4FX4 - chains D and B of the 4 polymer chains in the assembly; structure by X-ray diffraction, 3.10 A resolution.

== Chain D ==
Molecule: 29-nt DNA strand
Sequence (29 nucleotides; row label = number of the first residue in the row):
     1 TACAGATTCG TGTAGCTACA CGAATCTGT
Not modelled in the structure: 1-3, 28-29

== Chain B ==
Molecule: Probable transcriptional repressor protein
From: Mycobacterium tuberculosis
UniProt: O53397 (O53397_MYCTU); residues 6-148 here = UniProt positions 6-148
Amino-acid sequence (148 residues; row label = number of the first residue in the row):
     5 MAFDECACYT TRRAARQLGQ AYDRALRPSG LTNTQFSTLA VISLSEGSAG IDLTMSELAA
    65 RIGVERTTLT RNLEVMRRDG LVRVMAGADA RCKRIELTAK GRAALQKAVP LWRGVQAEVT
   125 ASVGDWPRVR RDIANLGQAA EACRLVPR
Not modelled in the structure: 5-8, 50-57, 150-152
Sequence notes: expression tag (5, 149-152)
Modified residues: Mse5 (selenomethionine); Mse59, Mse80, Mse89 (selenomethionine; parent Met)
From the paper describing this entry:
  - binding site for the 29-nt DNA strand (chain D): Arg70, Thr71
  - binding site for the 29-nt DNA strand: Thr72, Asn76
  - binding site for phosphate ion: Arg16
  - mutagenesis - C10S/C12S: decreased binding to the 29-nt DNA strand (chain D)
  - mutagenesis - C12S: decreased signaling in response to moderate concentrations of oxidants
  - self-association interface (contacts with another copy of this molecule); pairs are residue here / residue on that copy: Asn37-Cys12 (hydrogen bond)

== Interface between chain D and chain B ==
Contacting residue pairs - 23 pairs, chain D then chain B:
  DG15(D) - Thr36(B)  phosphate contact
  DG15(D) - Arg82(B)  salt bridge to the phosphate
  DC16(D) - Thr36(B)  hydrogen bond to the phosphate
  DC16(D) - Thr38(B)  hydrogen bond to the phosphate
  DC16(D) - Gln39(B)  phosphate contact
  DC16(D) - Asn76(B)  phosphate contact
  DT17(D) - Thr38(B)  phosphate contact
  DT17(D) - Thr72(B)  sugar contact
  DT17(D) - Asn76(B)  hydrogen bond to the phosphate
  DA18(D) - Val68(B)  phosphate contact
  DA18(D) - Glu69(B)  hydrogen bond to the phosphate
  DA18(D) - Thr71(B)  hydrogen bond to the base
  DA18(D) - Thr72(B)  hydrogen bond to the phosphate
  DA18(D) - Arg75(B)  base contact
  DC19(D) - Glu69(B)  phosphate contact
  DC19(D) - Thr71(B)  hydrogen bond to the base
  DA20(D) - Thr71(B)  base contact
  DT25(D) - Ala94(B)  phosphate contact
  DT25(D) - Arg95(B)  base contact
  DC26(D) - Asp93(B)  sugar contact
  DC26(D) - Ala94(B)  phosphate contact
  DC26(D) - Arg95(B)  hydrogen bond to the sugar
  DT27(D) - Asp93(B)  phosphate contact
Also at the interface, not in a pair above, chain B (16 interface residues in all): Gly67, Val79, Arg148

== Overview ==
Chain D and chain B form an interface of 9 and 16 residues respectively, with 8 hydrogen bonds and 1 salt
bridge. Polar pairs include DA18(D)-Thr71(B), DC19(D)-Thr71(B) and DC26(D)-Arg95(B). From the paper: a binding
site for the 29-nt DNA strand (chain D) at Arg70(B) and Thr71(B); C10S/C12S of chain B reduce binding to the
29-nt DNA strand (chain D).
Here chain D is a 29-nt DNA strand and chain B is Probable transcriptional repressor protein (Mycobacterium
tuberculosis). Entry 4FX4 (Crystal structure of M. tuberculosis transcriptional regulator MOSR (Rv1049) in
compex with DNA) was determined by X-ray diffraction (same publication as 4FX0).
